PDB entry 8U7T | electron microscopy, 3.30 A resolution | chains G and E of the 7 polymer chains in the assembly

Chain G:
Protein: Substrate
Source organism: Saccharomyces cerevisiae
Sequence (23 residues; each row starts with the number of its first residue):
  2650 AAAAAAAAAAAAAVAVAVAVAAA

Chain E:
Protein: Cell division control protein 48
Source organism: Saccharomyces cerevisiae
Notes: EC 3.6.4.6
Reference sequence: P25694 (CDC48_YEAST); residues 2463-3297 here correspond to UniProt positions 1-835 (UniProt number = residue number - 2462)
Sequence (835 residues; numbered 2463 to 3297; the number before each row is that of its first residue):
  2463 MGEEHKPLLDASGVDPREEDKTATAILRRKKKDNMLLVDDAINDDNSVIA
  2513 INSNTMDKLELFRGDTVLVKGKKRKDTVLIVLIDDELEDGACRINRVVRN
  2563 NLRIRLGDLVTIHPCPDIKYATRISVLPIADTIEGITGNLFDVFLKPYFV
  2613 EAYRPVRKGDHFVVRGGMRQVEFKVVDVEPEEYAVVAQDTIIHWEGEPIN
  2663 REDEENNMNEVGYDDIGGCRKQMAQIREMVELPLRHPQLFKAIGIKPPRG
  2713 VLMYGPPGTGKTLMARAVANETGAFFFLINGPEVMSKMAGESESNLRKAF
  2763 EEAEKNAPAIIFIDEIDSIAPKRDKTNGEVERRVVSQLLTLMDGMKARSN
  2813 VVVIAATNRPNSIDPALRRFGRFDREVDIGIPDATGRLEVLRIHTKNMKL
  2863 ADDVDLEALAAETHGYVGADIASLCSEAAMQQIREKMDLIDLDEDEIDAE
  2913 VLDSLGVTMDNFRFALGNSNPSALRETVVESVNVTWDDVGGLDEIKEELK
  2963 ETVEYPVLHPDQYTKFGLSPSKGVLFYGPPGTGKTLLAKAVATEVSANFI
  3013 SVKGPELLSMWYGESESNIRDIFDKARAAAPTVVFLDELDSIAKARGGSL
  3063 GDAGGASDRVVNQLLTEMDGMNAKKNVFVIGATNRPDQIDPAILRPGRLD
  3113 QLIYVPLPDENARLSILNAQLRKTPLEPGLELTAIAKATQGFSGADLLYI
  3163 VQRAAKYAIKDSIEAHRQHEAEKEVKVEGEDVEMTDEGAKAEQEPEVDPV
  3213 PYITKEHFAEAMKTAKRSVSDAELRRYEAYSQQMKASRGQFSNFNFNDAP
  3263 LGTTATDNANSNNSAPSGAGAAFGSNAEEDDDLYS
Disordered / not traced: 2463-2672, 2843-2844, 2903-2911, 2931-2942, 3119-3120, 3176-3213, 3250-3297
Small-molecule neighbours:
  - 08T ([[[(2R,3S,4R,5R)-5-(6-aminopurin-9-yl)-3,4-bis(oxidanyl)oxolan-2-yl]methoxy-oxidanyl-phosphoryl]oxy-oxidanyl-phosphoryl]oxy-tris(fluoranyl)beryllium), molecule 1: Asp2805, Arg2831, Arg2834
  - 08T, molecule 2: Asp3081, Arg3107, Arg3110
  - ADP (adenosine-5'-diphosphate), molecule 1: Asp2677, Ile2678, Gly2679, Pro2719, Gly2720, Thr2721, Gly2722, Lys2723, Thr2724, Leu2725, Val2852, Ile2855, His2856, Gly2880, Ala2881
  - ADP, molecule 2: Asp2950, Val2951, Gly2952, Pro2992, Gly2993, Thr2994, Gly2995, Lys2996, Thr2997, Leu2998, Ile3128, Gln3132, Gly3156, Ala3157, Leu3160
UniProt features mapped onto this chain:
  - binding site (ATP): Pro2719 to Leu2725, Asn2820, His2856, Gly2993 to Leu2998
  - modified residue: Ser2934 (Phosphoserine), Ser2981 (Phosphoserine), Thr3197 (Phosphothreonine), Ser3232 (Phosphoserine)
  - cross-link (Glycyl lysine isopeptide (Lys-Gly)): Lys2767 (interchain with G-Cter in ubiquitin), Lys2784 (interchain with G-Cter in ubiquitin), Lys2808 (interchain with G-Cter in ubiquitin), Lys2984 (interchain with G-Cter in ubiquitin), Lys3001 (interchain with G-Cter in ubiquitin), Lys3056 (interchain with G-Cter in ubiquitin), Lys3135 (interchain with G-Cter in ubiquitin)

Chain G / chain E interface:
Pairs across the interface (14):
  Ala2658(G) - Lys2749(E)
  Ala2658(G) - Met2750(E)  hydrophobic
  Ala2658(G) - Ala2751(E)
  Ala2659(G) - Lys2749(E)
  Ala2668(G) - Trp3023(E)  hydrophobic
  Val2669(G) - Trp3023(E)
  Val2669(G) - Tyr3024(E)  hydrogen bond (backbone-backbone)
  Ala2670(G) - Met3022(E)
  Ala2670(G) - Trp3023(E)  hydrophobic
  Ala2671(G) - Met3022(E)  hydrogen bond (backbone-backbone)
  Ala2671(G) - Trp3023(E)
  Ala2671(G) - Tyr3024(E)  hydrophobic
  Ala2672(G) - Met3022(E)  hydrogen bond (backbone-backbone)
  Ala2672(G) - Asp3064(E)
Other interface residues (no listed pair), chain G (8 interface residues in all): Ala2664
Other interface residues (no listed pair), chain E (9 interface residues in all): Asn2789, Arg3071

In short:
The interface between chain G and chain E involves 8 residues on one side and 9 on the other, with 3 hydrogen
bonds. The backbones hydrogen-bond at Val2669(G)-Tyr3024(E), Ala2671(G)-Met3022(E) and Ala2672(G)-Met3022(E).
Chain E binds compound 08T and ADP.
Here chain G is Substrate and chain E is Cell division control protein 48, both from Saccharomyces cerevisiae.
Entry 8U7T (Substrate-bound Cdc48, Class 1) was determined by electron microscopy together with 8U8I, 8U9C,
8U9P, 8U9Q, 8U9Z, 8UA0 and 3 further entries from the same study.
